PDB entry 7CE0 | X-ray diffraction, 1.50 A resolution | chains A and D

== Chain A (and D) ==
Protein: Nucleoprotein
From: Severe acute respiratory syndrome coronavirus 2
Notes: fragment: ctd; chain D of this document is another copy of the same molecule, construct and numbering; everything in this record applies to it too
Reference sequence: P0DTC9 (NCAP_SARS2); residues 1-110 here correspond to UniProt positions 255-364 (UniProt number = residue number + 254)
Sequence (116 residues; row label = number of the first residue in the row; numbers below 1 keep their minus sign (His-5 is residue -5)):
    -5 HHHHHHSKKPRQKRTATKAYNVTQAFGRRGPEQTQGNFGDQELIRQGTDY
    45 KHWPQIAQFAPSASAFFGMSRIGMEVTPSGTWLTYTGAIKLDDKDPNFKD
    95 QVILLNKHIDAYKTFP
Not modelled in the structure: -5 to 0
Construct notes: expression tag (-5 to 0)

== Interface between chain A and chain D ==
Pairs across the interface (137; chain A residue first):
  Arg5(A) - Ala59(D)
  Arg5(A) - Met63(D)
  Gln6(A) - Gln52(D)  hydrogen bond (side chain-backbone)
  Gln6(A) - Phe53(D)
  Gln6(A) - Ala54(D)
  Gln6(A) - Pro55(D)
  Gln6(A) - Ser56(D)  hydrogen bond (backbone-backbone)
  Gln6(A) - Ala59(D)
  Gln6(A) - Met63(D)
  Gln6(A) - Ile83(D)
  Lys7(A) - Ala51(D)  hydrogen bond (side chain-backbone)
  Lys7(A) - Gln52(D)
  Lys7(A) - Ala54(D)  hydrogen bond (side chain-backbone)
  Arg8(A) - Ser56(D)  hydrogen bond (backbone-side chain)
  Arg8(A) - Ser58(D)
  Arg8(A) - Ala59(D)
  Thr9(A) - Ser58(D)
  Ala10(A) - Ser58(D)  hydrogen bond (backbone-side chain)
  Phe20(A) - Ser58(D)
  Phe20(A) - Ala59(D)  hydrophobic
  Phe20(A) - Gly62(D)
  Phe20(A) - Met63(D)  hydrophobic
  Arg23(A) - Phe61(D)
  Arg23(A) - Gly62(D)  hydrogen bond (side chain-backbone)
  Gly24(A) - Arg65(D)  hydrogen bond (backbone-side chain)
  Pro25(A) - Arg65(D)
  Glu26(A) - Arg65(D)  hydrogen bond (backbone-side chain)
  Gln27(A) - Arg65(D)
  Gln29(A) - Arg65(D)  hydrogen bond (backbone-side chain)
  Gly30(A) - Gly62(D)
  Gly30(A) - Met63(D)
  Gly30(A) - Ser64(D)
  Asn31(A) - Ser64(D)
  Asn31(A) - Arg65(D)
  Asn31(A) - Ile66(D)  hydrogen bond (side chain-backbone)
  Phe32(A) - Phe61(D)
  Phe32(A) - Ile66(D)  hydrophobic
  Thr42(A) - Ser58(D)
  Trp47(A) - Ala57(D)
  Trp47(A) - Ser58(D)
  Ile50(A) - Phe61(D)
  Ala51(A) - Lys7(D)  hydrogen bond (backbone-side chain)
  Gln52(A) - Gln6(D)  hydrogen bond (backbone-side chain)
  Gln52(A) - Lys7(D)
  Phe53(A) - Gln6(D)
  Phe53(A) - Phe61(D)  hydrophobic
  Phe53(A) - Leu77(D)  hydrophobic
  Ala54(A) - Gln6(D)
  Ala54(A) - Lys7(D)  hydrogen bond (backbone-side chain)
  Ala54(A) - Ala57(D)  hydrophobic
  Ala54(A) - Phe61(D)
  Pro55(A) - Gln6(D)
  Pro55(A) - Phe60(D)
  Ser56(A) - Gln6(D)  hydrogen bond (backbone-backbone)
  Ser56(A) - Arg8(D)  hydrogen bond (side chain-backbone)
  Ala57(A) - Trp47(D)
  Ala57(A) - Ala54(D)  hydrophobic
  Ser58(A) - Arg8(D)
  Ser58(A) - Thr9(D)
  Ser58(A) - Ala10(D)  hydrogen bond (side chain-backbone)
  Ser58(A) - Phe20(D)
  Ser58(A) - Thr42(D)
  Ser58(A) - Trp47(D)
  Ala59(A) - Arg5(D)
  Ala59(A) - Gln6(D)
  Ala59(A) - Arg8(D)
  Ala59(A) - Phe20(D)  hydrophobic
  Phe60(A) - Pro55(D)
  Phe61(A) - Phe32(D)
  Phe61(A) - Ile50(D)
  Phe61(A) - Ala54(D)  hydrophobic
  Gly62(A) - Phe20(D)
  Gly62(A) - Arg23(D)  hydrogen bond (backbone-side chain)
  Gly62(A) - Gly30(D)
  Met63(A) - Arg5(D)
  Met63(A) - Gln6(D)
  Met63(A) - Phe20(D)  hydrophobic
  Met63(A) - Gly30(D)
  Met63(A) - Tyr79(D)
  Ser64(A) - Gly30(D)
  Ser64(A) - Asn31(D)
  Ser64(A) - Tyr79(D)  hydrogen bond
  Arg65(A) - Gly24(D)  hydrogen bond (side chain-backbone)
  Arg65(A) - Pro25(D)
  Arg65(A) - Glu26(D)  hydrogen bond (side chain-backbone)
  Arg65(A) - Gln27(D)
  Arg65(A) - Gln29(D)  hydrogen bond (side chain-backbone)
  Arg65(A) - Asn31(D)
  Ile66(A) - Asn31(D)  hydrogen bond (backbone-side chain)
  Ile66(A) - Phe32(D)  hydrophobic
  Ile66(A) - Ile103(D)
  Gly67(A) - Ile103(D)
  Met68(A) - Val96(D)  hydrophobic
  Met68(A) - Leu99(D)  hydrophobic
  Met68(A) - Asn100(D)
  Met68(A) - Ile103(D)  hydrophobic
  Thr75(A) - Lys84(D)
  Thr75(A) - Leu85(D)  hydrogen bond (backbone-backbone)
  Thr75(A) - Phe92(D)
  Trp76(A) - Ala82(D)  hydrophobic
  Trp76(A) - Ile83(D)
  Trp76(A) - Lys84(D)
  Leu77(A) - Phe53(D)  hydrophobic
  Leu77(A) - Ala82(D)
  Leu77(A) - Ile83(D)  hydrogen bond (backbone-backbone)
  Leu77(A) - Leu99(D)  hydrophobic
  Thr78(A) - Gly81(D)
  Tyr79(A) - Met63(D)
  Tyr79(A) - Ser64(D)  hydrogen bond
  Tyr79(A) - Tyr79(D)  hydrophobic
  Tyr79(A) - Thr80(D)
  Tyr79(A) - Gly81(D)  hydrogen bond (backbone-backbone)
  Tyr79(A) - Ala82(D)
  Tyr79(A) - Ile83(D)  hydrophobic
  Thr80(A) - Tyr79(D)
  Thr80(A) - Thr80(D)
  Gly81(A) - Thr78(D)
  Gly81(A) - Tyr79(D)  hydrogen bond (backbone-backbone)
  Ala82(A) - Trp76(D)  hydrophobic
  Ala82(A) - Leu77(D)
  Ala82(A) - Tyr79(D)
  Ile83(A) - Gln6(D)
  Ile83(A) - Trp76(D)
  Ile83(A) - Leu77(D)  hydrogen bond (backbone-backbone)
  Ile83(A) - Tyr79(D)  hydrophobic
  Lys84(A) - Ser73(D)
  Lys84(A) - Thr75(D)
  Lys84(A) - Trp76(D)
  Leu85(A) - Thr75(D)  hydrogen bond (backbone-backbone)
  Leu85(A) - Leu77(D)
  Phe92(A) - Thr75(D)
  Val96(A) - Met68(D)
  Leu99(A) - Met68(D)  hydrophobic
  Leu99(A) - Leu77(D)  hydrophobic
  Asn100(A) - Met68(D)
  Ile103(A) - Ile66(D)
  Ile103(A) - Gly67(D)
Also at the interface, not in a pair above, chain A (55 interface residues in all): Ser73, Asp104
Also at the interface, not in a pair above, chain D (56 interface residues in all): Thr28, Asp104

== Summary ==
Chain A and chain D form an interface of 55 and 56 residues respectively; the contacts include 30 hydrogen
bonds. Polar pairs include Gln6(A)-Gln52(D), Lys7(A)-Ala51(D) and Lys7(A)-Ala54(D).
Both chains are Nucleoprotein (Severe acute respiratory syndrome coronavirus 2). Entry 7CE0 (Crystal structure
of 2019-nCoV nucleocapsid C-terminal domain (CTD) protein) was determined by X-ray diffraction, deposited
together with 7CDZ.
